PDB entry 6PA7 | electron microscopy, 2.94 A resolution | chains A and I of the 14 polymer chains in the assembly

== Chain A ==
Protein: Histone H3.2
From: Xenopus laevis
UniProt: P84233 (H32_XENLA); residues 1-135 here correspond to UniProt positions 2-136 (UniProt number = residue number + 1)
Amino-acid sequence (135 residues; numbered 1 to 135; the number before each row is that of its first residue):
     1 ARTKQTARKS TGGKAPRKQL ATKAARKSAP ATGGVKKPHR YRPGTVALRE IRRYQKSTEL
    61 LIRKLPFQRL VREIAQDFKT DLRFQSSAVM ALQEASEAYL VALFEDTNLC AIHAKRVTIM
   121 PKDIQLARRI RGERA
Not modelled in the structure: 1-36
Sequence notes: conflict Ala102 (Gly103 in P84233)
Swiss-Prot annotation at these positions:
  - modified residue: Arg2 (Asymmetric dimethylarginine), Thr3 (Phosphothreonine), Lys4 (Allysine), Gln5 (5-glutamyl dopamine), Thr6 (Phosphothreonine), Arg8 (Citrulline), Lys9 (N6,N6,N6-trimethyllysine), Ser10 (ADP-ribosylserine), Thr11 (Phosphothreonine), Lys14 (N6-(2-hydroxyisobutyryl)lysine), Arg17 (Asymmetric dimethylarginine), Lys18 (N6-(2-hydroxyisobutyryl)lysine), Lys23 (N6-(2-hydroxyisobutyryl)lysine), Arg26 (Citrulline), Lys27 (N6,N6,N6-trimethyllysine), Ser28 (ADP-ribosylserine), Lys36 (N6,N6,N6-trimethyllysine), Lys37 (N6-methyllysine), Tyr41 (Phosphotyrosine), Lys56 (N6,N6,N6-trimethyllysine) and 8 more in UniProt
  - lipidation: Cys110 (S-palmitoyl cysteine)

== Chain I ==
Molecule: 167-nt DNA strand
Sequence (167 nucleotides; row label = number of the first residue in the row):
     1 ATCGGCCGCC CTGGAGAATC CCGGTGCCGA GGCCGCTCAA TTGGTCGTAG ACAGCTCTAG
    61 CACCGCTTAA ACGCACGTAC GCGCTGTCCC CCGCGTTTTA ACCGCCAAGG GGATTACTCC
   121 CTAGTCTCCA GGCACGTGTC AGATATATAC ATCCTGTGGC GGCCGAT
Not modelled in the structure: 1

== How chain A and chain I interact ==
Contacting residue pairs - 22 pairs, chain A then chain I:
  Arg40(A) - DC92(I)  hydrogen bond to the base
  Arg40(A) - DG93(I)  hydrogen bond to the base
  Arg40(A) - DC94(I)  hydrogen bond to the sugar
  Tyr41(A) - DA17(I)  hydrogen bond to the sugar
  Tyr41(A) - DA18(I)  sugar contact
  Tyr41(A) - DG93(I)  phosphate contact
  Tyr41(A) - DC94(I)  hydrogen bond to the phosphate
  Arg42(A) - DG93(I)  sugar contact
  Pro43(A) - DC92(I)  sugar contact
  Pro43(A) - DG93(I)  phosphate contact
  Val46(A) - DG93(I)  phosphate contact
  Ala47(A) - DG93(I)  hydrogen bond to the phosphate
  Arg49(A) - DA18(I)  sugar contact
  Arg49(A) - DT19(I)  phosphate contact
  Arg63(A) - DA101(I)  phosphate contact
  Arg63(A) - DC102(I)  salt bridge to the phosphate
  Lys64(A) - DC102(I)  hydrogen bond to the phosphate
  Leu65(A) - DA101(I)  phosphate contact
  Leu65(A) - DC102(I)  hydrogen bond to the phosphate
  Pro66(A) - DA101(I)  phosphate contact
  Arg69(A) - DA101(I)  salt bridge to the phosphate
  Arg83(A) - DG110(I)  sugar contact
Other interface residues (no listed pair), chain A (15 interface residues in all): His39, Lys115
Other interface residues (no listed pair), chain I (11 interface residues in all): DG83, DG111

== Summary ==
Chain A and chain I form an interface of 15 and 11 residues respectively; the contacts include 8 hydrogen
bonds and 2 salt bridges. Polar pairs include Arg40(A)-DC92(I), Arg40(A)-DG93(I) and Arg40(A)-DC94(I).
Here chain A is Histone H3.2 (Xenopus laevis) and chain I is a 167-nt DNA strand. Entry 6PA7 (The cryo-EM
structure of the human DNMT3A2-DNMT3B3 complex bound to nucleosome) was determined by electron microscopy.
